Entry 5UHO (X-ray diffraction, 3.21 A resolution); this record covers chains A and D of the 4 polymer chains in the assembly.

Chain A:
Protein: O-GlcNAcase TIM-barrel domain
Organism: Homo sapiens
Notes: EC 3.2.1.169, 3.2.1.-
UniProtKB: O60502 (OGA_HUMAN); residues 56-400 here = UniProt positions 56-400
Amino-acid sequence (345 residues; row label = number of the first residue in the row):
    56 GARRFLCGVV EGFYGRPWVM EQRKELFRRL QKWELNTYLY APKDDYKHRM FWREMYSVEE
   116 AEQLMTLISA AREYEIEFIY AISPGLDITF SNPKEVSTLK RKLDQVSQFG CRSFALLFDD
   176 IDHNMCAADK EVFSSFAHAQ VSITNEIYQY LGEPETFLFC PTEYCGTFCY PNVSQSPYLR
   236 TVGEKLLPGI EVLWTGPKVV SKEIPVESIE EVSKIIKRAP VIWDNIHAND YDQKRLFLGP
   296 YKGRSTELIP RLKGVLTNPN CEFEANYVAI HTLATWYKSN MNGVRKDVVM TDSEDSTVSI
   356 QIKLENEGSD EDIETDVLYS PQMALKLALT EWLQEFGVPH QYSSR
Not modelled in the structure: 56-57, 341-371, 393-400
Ligand contacts: PUGNAc (OAN; O-(2-acetamido-2-deoxy D-glucopyranosylidene) amino-N-phenylcarbamate): Gly67, Phe68, Tyr69, Lys98, Asp174, Asp175, Cys215, Tyr219, Thr250, Val254, Val255, Trp278, Asn280, Ala283, Asp285, Tyr286, Asn313

Chain D:
Protein: O-GlcNAcase stalk domain
Organism: Homo sapiens
Notes: EC 3.2.1.169, 3.2.1.-
UniProtKB: O60502 (OGA_HUMAN); residue numbers follow UniProt; this construct covers 544-705
Amino-acid sequence (163 residues; row label = number of the first residue in the row):
   543 MEKPLYTAEP VTLEDLQLLA DLFYLPYEHG PKGAQMLREF QWLRANSSVV SVNCKGKDSE
   603 KIEEWRSRAA KFEEMCGLVM GMFTRLSNCA NRTILYDMYS YVWDIKSIMS MVKSFVQWLG
   663 CRSHSSAQFL IGDQEPWAFR GGLAGEFQRL LPIDGANDLF FQP
Not modelled in the structure: 590-603, 664-681, 695-705
Construct notes: initiating methionine (543)

Interface between chain A and chain D:
Residue-residue contacts (43):
  Tyr69(A) - Tyr641(D)
  Gly70(A) - Tyr641(D)
  Arg71(A) - Tyr638(D)  hydrogen bond (side chain-backbone)
  Arg71(A) - Asp639(D)
  Pro72(A) - Tyr638(D)
  Asp99(A) - Arg634(D)
  Asp99(A) - Tyr638(D)
  Asp100(A) - Arg634(D)
  Tyr101(A) - Ser629(D)  hydrogen bond (side chain-backbone)
  Tyr101(A) - Asn630(D)  hydrogen bond (side chain-backbone)
  Tyr101(A) - Cys631(D)  hydrogen bond (side chain-backbone)
  Tyr101(A) - Arg634(D)  hydrogen bond
  Met105(A) - Tyr548(D)
  Met105(A) - Asn630(D)
  Phe106(A) - Tyr548(D)  hydrophobic
  Leu141(A) - Lys545(D)
  Asp142(A) - Lys545(D)
  Asp142(A) - Pro546(D)
  Asp142(A) - Leu547(D)
  Asp142(A) - Tyr548(D)  hydrogen bond (side chain-backbone)
  Ile143(A) - Lys545(D)
  Thr144(A) - Glu544(D)
  Thr144(A) - Lys545(D)  hydrogen bond (side chain-backbone)
  Asn147(A) - Glu544(D)  hydrogen bond
  Asn179(A) - Lys545(D)  hydrogen bond (backbone-side chain)
  Met180(A) - Lys545(D)
  Cys181(A) - Met543(D)  hydrogen bond (side chain-backbone)
  Cys181(A) - Glu544(D)
  Cys181(A) - Lys545(D)  hydrogen bond (side chain-backbone)
  Ala182(A) - Met543(D)  hydrogen bond (backbone-backbone)
  Ala183(A) - Met543(D)  hydrogen bond (backbone-backbone)
  Asp285(A) - Trp645(D)  hydrogen bond (backbone-side chain)
  Tyr286(A) - Trp645(D)  hydrogen bond (backbone-side chain)
  Tyr286(A) - Arg682(D)
  Asp287(A) - Asp646(D)
  Asp287(A) - Arg682(D)  salt bridge
  Asp287(A) - Gly683(D)  hydrogen bond (side chain-backbone)
  Gln288(A) - Ser642(D)
  Gln288(A) - Asp646(D)
  Lys289(A) - Asp646(D)  salt bridge
  Lys289(A) - Ile650(D)
  Lys289(A) - Gly683(D)
  Arg290(A) - Gly684(D)
Interface residues without a listed pair, chain A (26 interface residues in all): Arg108
Interface residues without a listed pair, chain D (23 interface residues in all): Ala550, Ala632, Ser649

In short:
The interface between chain A and chain D involves 26 residues on one side and 23 on the other; the contacts
include 16 hydrogen bonds and 2 salt bridges. Among the polar pairs are Asp287(A)-Arg682(D),
Lys289(A)-Asp646(D) and Arg71(A)-Tyr638(D). Bound to chain A: PUGNAc.
Chain A is O-GlcNAcase TIM-barrel domain and chain D is O-GlcNAcase stalk domain, both from Homo sapiens; the
structure, Crystal structure of the core catalytic domain of human O-GlcNAcase complexed with PUGNAc, was
determined by X-ray diffraction.
